PDB entry 7OI0 | electron microscopy, 2.76 A resolution | chains F and R of the 11 polymer chains in the assembly

# Chain F
Name: 30S ribosomal protein S6, fully modified isoform
From: Escherichia coli BW25113
UniProt: P02358 (RS6_ECOLI); numbering as in UniProt (aligned over 1-135)
Amino-acid sequence (135 residues; each row starts with the number of its first residue):
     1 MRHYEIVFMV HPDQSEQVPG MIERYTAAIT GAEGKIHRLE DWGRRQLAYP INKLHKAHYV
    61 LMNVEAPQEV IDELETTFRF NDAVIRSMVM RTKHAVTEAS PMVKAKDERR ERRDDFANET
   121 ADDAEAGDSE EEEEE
Disordered / not traced: 101-135
Curated features (UniProtKB/Swiss-Prot):
  - modified residue: K93 (N6-acetyllysine)

# Chain R
Name: 30S ribosomal protein S18
From: Escherichia coli BW25113
UniProt: A0A6D2XHZ3 (A0A6D2XHZ3_ECOLI); residues 1-74 here correspond to UniProt positions 2-75 (UniProt number = residue number + 1)
Amino-acid sequence (74 residues; numbered 1 to 74; the number before each row is that of its first residue):
     1 ARYFRRRKFC RFTAEGVQEI DYKDIATLKN YITESGKIVP SRITGTRAKY QRQLARAIKR
    61 ARYLSLLPYT DRHQ
Disordered / not traced: 1-18, 69-74

# Chain F / chain R interface
Contacting residue pairs (23):
  E5(F) - Y22(R)  hydrogen bond
  E5(F) - K23(R)  salt bridge
  V7(F) - Y22(R)
  V7(F) - L64(R)  hydrophobic
  M9(F) - L64(R)
  R38(F) - K23(R)
  L47(F) - S65(R)
  A48(F) - S65(R)
  A48(F) - L66(R)
  A48(F) - P68(R)
  Y49(F) - R62(R)  hydrogen bond (side chain-backbone)
  Y49(F) - Y63(R)
  Y49(F) - S65(R)  hydrogen bond (side chain-backbone)
  Y49(F) - L67(R)
  Y49(F) - P68(R)  hydrophobic
  I51(F) - S65(R)
  Y59(F) - L64(R)  hydrogen bond (side chain-backbone)
  Y59(F) - S65(R)
  Y59(F) - L66(R)  hydrophobic
  R86(F) - Y63(R)
  M88(F) - Y63(R)
  M88(F) - L64(R)  hydrophobic
  M90(F) - R60(R)
Other interface residues (no listed pair), chain F (15 interface residues in all): Q46, L61, S100

# Overview
Chain F and chain R form an interface of 15 and 10 residues respectively, with 4 hydrogen bonds and 1 salt
bridge. Polar pairs include E5(F)-K23(R), E5(F)-Y22(R) and Y49(F)-R62(R).
Chain F is 30S ribosomal protein S6, fully modified isoform and chain R is 30S ribosomal protein S18, both
from Escherichia coli BW25113; the structure, E.coli delta rbfA pre-30S ribosomal subunit class D, was
determined by electron microscopy (same publication as 7OE0 and 7OE1).
